Entry 5E7G (X-ray diffraction, 2.37 A resolution); this record covers chain A.

[Chain A]
Name: IPT/TIG domain-containing protein BACOVA_02650
From: Bacteroides ovatus (strain ATCC 8483 / DSM 1896 / JCM 5824 / NCTC 11153)
Reference sequence: A7LXT4 (Y2650_BACO1); residue numbers follow UniProt; this construct covers 34-489
Chain sequence (456 residues; row label = number of the first residue in the row):
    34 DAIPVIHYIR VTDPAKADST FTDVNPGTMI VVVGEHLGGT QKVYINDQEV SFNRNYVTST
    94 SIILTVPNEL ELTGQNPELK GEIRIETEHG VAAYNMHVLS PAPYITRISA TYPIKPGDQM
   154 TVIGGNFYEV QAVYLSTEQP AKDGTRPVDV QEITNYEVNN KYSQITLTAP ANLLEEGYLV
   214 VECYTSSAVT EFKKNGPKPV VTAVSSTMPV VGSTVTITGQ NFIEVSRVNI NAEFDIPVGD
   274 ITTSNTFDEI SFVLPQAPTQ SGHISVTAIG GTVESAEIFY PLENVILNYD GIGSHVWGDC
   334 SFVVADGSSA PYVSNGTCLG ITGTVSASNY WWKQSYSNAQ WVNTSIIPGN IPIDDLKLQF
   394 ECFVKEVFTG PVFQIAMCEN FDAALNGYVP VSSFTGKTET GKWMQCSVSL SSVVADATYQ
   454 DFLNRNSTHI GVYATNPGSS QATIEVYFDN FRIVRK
Unresolved in the structure: 45-54
Differences from the reference sequence: conflict Ala265 (Gly in A7LXT4)
Metal / ion sites: Ca2+: Asn321, Asp323, Asn348, Thr350, Asp482
Reported in the primary citation:
  - binding site for beta-D-glucopyranose: Trp330, Tyr363, Trp364
  - mutagenesis - Y363A (20-fold), F414A (3-fold): decreased binding to XyG
  - mutagenesis - W364A: abolished binding to XyG
  - binding site for alpha-D-xylopyranose: Gln407, Phe414
  - mutagenesis - Y363A, W364A, F414A: decreased stability

[Overview]
The Ca2+ site is built by Asn321, Asp323, Asn348, Thr350 and Asp482. From the paper: a binding site for
beta-D-glucopyranose at Trp330, Tyr363 and Trp364; Y363A, W364A and F414A reduce stability.
Chain A is IPT/TIG domain-containing protein BACOVA_02650 (Bacteroides ovatus (strain ATCC 8483 / DSM 1896 /
JCM 5824 / NCTC 11153)); the structure, Crystal structure of Bacova_02650 with xylogluco-oligosaccharide, was
determined by X-ray diffraction, deposited together with 5E76, 5E75 and 5E7H.
